Entry 3BSZ (X-ray diffraction, 3.38 A resolution); this record covers chains E and M of the 10 polymer chains in the assembly.

Chain E:
Protein: Plasma retinol-binding protein
From: Homo sapiens
UniProt: P02753 (RETBP_HUMAN); residues 1-176 here correspond to UniProt positions 19-194 (UniProt number = residue number + 18)
Sequence (176 residues; row label = number of the first residue in the row):
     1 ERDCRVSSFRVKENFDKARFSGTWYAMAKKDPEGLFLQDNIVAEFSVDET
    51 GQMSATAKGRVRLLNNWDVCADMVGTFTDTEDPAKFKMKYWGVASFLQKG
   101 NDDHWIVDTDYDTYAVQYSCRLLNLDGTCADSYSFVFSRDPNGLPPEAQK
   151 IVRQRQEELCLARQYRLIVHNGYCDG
Disordered / not traced: 175-176
Disulfide bonds: Cys4-Cys160, Cys70-Cys174, Cys120-Cys129
Small-molecule neighbours: retinol (RTL): Leu35, Phe36, Leu37, Ala43, Phe45, Ala55, Ala57, Val61, Leu63, Met73, Val74, Gly75, Phe77, Met88, Tyr90, Leu97, Gln98, His104, Gln117, Arg121, Tyr133, Phe135, Phe137
Swiss-Prot annotation at these positions:
  - binding site (substrate): Gln98
  - modified residue: Arg121 (Omega-N-methylarginine)

Chain M:
Protein: Fab fragment heavy chain
From: Mus musculus
Notes: antibody fragment or engineered binder
Sequence (215 residues; numbered 1 to 215; the number before each row is that of its first residue):
     1 DIVLTQSPSSLAVSLGQRATISCRASESVDSYGNSFMHWYQQKPGQPPKL
    51 LIYRASNLESGIPARFSGSGSRTDFTLTINPVEADDVATYYCQQSNEDPY
   101 TFGGGTKLEIKRADAAPTVSIFPPSSEQLTSGGASVVCFLNNFYPKDINV
   151 KWKIDGSERQNGVLNSWTDQDSKDSTYSMSSTLTLTKDEYERHNSYTCEA
   201 THKTSTSPIVKSFNR
Disulfide bonds: Cys23-Cys92, Cys138-Cys198

How chain E and chain M interact:
Contacting residue pairs - 10 pairs, chain E then chain M:
  Cys4(E) with Tyr32(M), hydrophobic
  Arg163(E) with Phe36(M); Arg54(M); Ser95(M), hydrogen bond; Tyr100(M), hydrogen bond
  Gln164(E) with Asn34(M), hydrogen bond; Arg54(M)
  Arg166(E) with Tyr53(M); Arg54(M); Asn57(M)
Interface residues without a listed pair, chain E (7 interface residues in all): Cys160, Ala162, Tyr165
Interface residues without a listed pair, chain M (9 interface residues in all): Gly33

In short:
Chain E and chain M form an interface of 7 and 9 residues respectively; the contacts include 3 hydrogen bonds.
Polar contacts include Arg163(E)-Ser95(M), Arg163(E)-Tyr100(M) and Gln164(E)-Asn34(M). Ligands of chain E:
retinol. From UniProt: substrate-binding residue Gln98(E) on chain E.
Here chain E is Plasma retinol-binding protein (Homo sapiens) and chain M is Fab fragment heavy chain (Mus
musculus). Entry 3BSZ (Crystal structure of the transthyretin-retinol binding protein-Fab complex) was
determined by X-ray diffraction, deposited together with 3CXF and 3BT0.
